5D39 - chains C and N of the 8 polymer chains in the assembly; structure by X-ray diffraction, 3.20 A resolution.

# Chain C
Molecule: Signal transducer and activator of transcription 6
Source organism: Homo sapiens
UniProt: P42226 (STAT6_HUMAN); residues 123-658 here = UniProt positions 123-658
Sequence (539 residues; each row starts with the number of its first residue):
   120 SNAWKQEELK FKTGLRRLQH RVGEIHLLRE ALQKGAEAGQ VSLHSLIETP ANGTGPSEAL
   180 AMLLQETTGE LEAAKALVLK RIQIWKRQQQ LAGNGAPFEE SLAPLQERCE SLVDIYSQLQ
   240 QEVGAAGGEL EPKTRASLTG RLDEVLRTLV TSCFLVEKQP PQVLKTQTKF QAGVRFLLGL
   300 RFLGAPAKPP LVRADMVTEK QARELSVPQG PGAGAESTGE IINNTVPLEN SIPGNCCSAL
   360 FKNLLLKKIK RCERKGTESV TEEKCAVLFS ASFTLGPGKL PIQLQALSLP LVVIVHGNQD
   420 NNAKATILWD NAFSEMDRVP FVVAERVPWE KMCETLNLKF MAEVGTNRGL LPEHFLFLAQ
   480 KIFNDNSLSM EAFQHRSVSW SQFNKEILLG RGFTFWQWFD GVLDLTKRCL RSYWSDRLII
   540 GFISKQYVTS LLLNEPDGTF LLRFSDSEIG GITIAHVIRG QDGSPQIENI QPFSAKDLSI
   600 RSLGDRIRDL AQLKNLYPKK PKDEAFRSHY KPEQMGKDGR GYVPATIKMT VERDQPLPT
Not modelled in the structure: 120-124, 152-176, 302-304, 325-334, 373-375, 580-581, 652-658
Sequence notes: expression tag (120-122)
Modified positions: Tyr-641 (O-phosphotyrosine; PTR)
Swiss-Prot annotation at these positions:
  - modified residue: Tyr-641 (Phosphotyrosine)
  - natural variant: Ala-321 (A321V: Does not affect DNA-binding transcription factor activity), Glu-372 (E372K: In HIES6), Glu-382 (E382Q: In HIES6), Asp-419 (D419A: In HIES6; D419G: In HIES6; D419H: In HIES6; D419N: In HIES6; D419Y: In HIES6), Asp-519 (D519H: In HIES6), Lys-595 (K595R: In HIES6), Pro-643 (P643R: In HIES6)
  - mutagenesis: Tyr-641 (Y641F: Abolishes phosphorylation. Loss of DNA-binding transcription factor activity)
What the authors report for this chain:
  - binding site for the 21-nt DNA strand: His-415
  - mutagenesis - H415N (7.5-fold): increased binding to M67
  - mutagenesis - H415N (3.8-fold): increased binding to T1
  - mutagenesis - H415N: increased signaling in response to N3 site DNA
  - mutagenesis - H415A: abolished signaling in response to N3
  - specificity-determining residues: His-415
  - specificity-determining residues: Asn-417 (proposed by the authors, not directly observed)
  - mutagenesis - H415N (Kd 2.2 uM): decreased binding to CS4
  - mutagenesis - H415N (Kd 2.2 uM): decreased binding to IHG
  - mutagenesis - H415N: decreased signaling in response to N4 site DNA
  - mutagenesis - H415A: abolished signaling in response to N4 site DNAs
  - mutagenesis - K288A, K367A/K369A: decreased signaling
  - mutagenesis - K284A, K284D, K288D, K367D/K369D, H415A, Q418A: abolished signaling in response to IL-4
  - disease-associated variants - E372K, E377K, D419A, D419G, D419H: increased signaling (citing earlier work)
  - mutagenesis - S407A, S407E: decreased signaling in response to IL-4
  - mutagenesis - S407E: decreased signaling in response to antiviral signaling pathways
  - mutagenesis - K284A, K284D, K288D, K367D/K369D, H415A, Q418A: abolished binding to CS4
  - mutagenesis - S407A, S407E: decreased expression

# Chain N
Molecule: 21-nt DNA strand
Sequence (21 nucleotides; each row starts with the number of its first residue):
     1 TCTGTCTTCC AGGAAATCCA T

# Interface between chain C and chain N
Contacting residue pairs (6):
  Lys-284(C) with DA11(N), salt bridge to the phosphate
  Lys-288(C) with DC10(N), salt bridge to the phosphate
  His-415(C) with DG12(N), hydrogen bond to the base; DG13(N), hydrogen bond to the base; DA14(N), base contact
  Arg-527(C) with DG12(N), salt bridge to the phosphate
Interface residues without a listed pair, chain C (5 interface residues in all): Thr-287

# In short
The chain C/chain N interface involves 5 residues from each chain; the contacts include 2 hydrogen bonds and 3
salt bridges. Among the polar pairs are His-415(C)/DG12(N), His-415(C)/DG13(N) and Lys-284(C)/DA11(N). From
the paper: a binding site for the 21-nt DNA strand at His-415(C); K284A, K284D and K288D of chain C, among
others, abolish signaling in response to IL-4; 16 substitutions were tested in all.
Chain C is Signal transducer and activator of transcription 6 (Homo sapiens) and chain N is a 21-nt DNA
strand; the structure, Transcription factor-DNA complex, was determined by X-ray diffraction (same publication
as 4Y5U and 4Y5W).
